9GV7 - chains A and B of the 5 polymer chains in the assembly; structure by X-ray diffraction, 1.86 A resolution.

[Chain A]
Protein: MHC class I antigen
Organism: Homo sapiens
UniProtKB: A0A5B8RNS7 (A0A5B8RNS7_HUMAN); residues 1-276 here correspond to UniProt positions 25-300 (UniProt number = residue number + 24)
Chain sequence (276 residues; row label = number of the first residue in the row):
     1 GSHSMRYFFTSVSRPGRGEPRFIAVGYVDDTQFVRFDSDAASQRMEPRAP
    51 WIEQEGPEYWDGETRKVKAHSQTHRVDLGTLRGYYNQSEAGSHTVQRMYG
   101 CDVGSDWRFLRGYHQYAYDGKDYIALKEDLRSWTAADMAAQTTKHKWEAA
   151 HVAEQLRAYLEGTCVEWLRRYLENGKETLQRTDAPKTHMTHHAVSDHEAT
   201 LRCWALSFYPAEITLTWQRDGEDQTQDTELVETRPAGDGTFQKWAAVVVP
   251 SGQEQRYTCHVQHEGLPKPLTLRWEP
Not modelled in the structure: 276
Disulfide bonds: Cys-101/Cys-164, Cys-203/Cys-259

[Chain B]
Protein: Beta-2-microglobulin
Organism: Homo sapiens
UniProtKB: P61769 (B2MG_HUMAN); residues 1-99 here correspond to UniProt positions 21-119 (UniProt number = residue number + 20)
Chain sequence (100 residues; each row starts with the number of its first residue; numbering starts at 0):
     0 MIQRTPKIQVYSRHPAENGKSNFLNCYVSGFHPSDIEVDLLKNGERIEKV
    50 EHSDLSFSKDWSFYLLYYTEFTPTEKDEYACRVNHVTLSQPKIVKWDRDM
Disulfide bonds: Cys-25/Cys-80
Differences from the reference sequence: initiating methionine (0)
UniProt features mapped onto this chain:
  - modified residue: Gln-2 (Pyrrolidone carboxylic acid)
  - glycosylation: Ile-1 (N-linked (Glc) (glycation) isoleucine), Lys-19 (N-linked (Glc) (glycation) lysine), Lys-41 (N-linked (Glc) (glycation) lysine), Lys-48 (N-linked (Glc) (glycation) lysine), Lys-58 (N-linked (Glc) (glycation) lysine), Lys-91 (N-linked (Glc) (glycation) lysine), Lys-94 (N-linked (Glc) (glycation) lysine)

[Interface between chain A and chain B]
Residue-residue contacts (54; chain A residue first):
  Phe-8(A) / Ser-55(B)
  Phe-8(A) / Phe-56(B)
  Phe-9(A) / Phe-56(B)
  Thr-10(A) / Phe-56(B)
  Thr-10(A) / Phe-62(B)
  Val-12(A) / Ser-33(B)
  Ile-23(A) / Leu-54(B)
  Val-25(A) / Asp-53(B)
  Val-25(A) / Leu-54(B)
  Val-25(A) / Ser-55(B)
  Tyr-27(A) / Ser-55(B)
  Tyr-27(A) / Tyr-63(B)  hydrogen bond
  Gln-32(A) / Asp-53(B)  hydrogen bond
  Arg-35(A) / Asp-53(B)  salt bridge
  Arg-48(A) / Asp-53(B)  salt bridge
  Gln-96(A) / His-31(B)  hydrogen bond
  Gln-96(A) / Phe-56(B)
  Gln-96(A) / Trp-60(B)  hydrogen bond (side chain-backbone)
  Gln-96(A) / Phe-62(B)
  Arg-97(A) / Phe-56(B)
  Gln-115(A) / Trp-60(B)
  Tyr-116(A) / Trp-60(B)
  Ala-117(A) / Trp-60(B)
  Asp-119(A) / Met-0(B)
  Asp-119(A) / Ile-1(B)  hydrogen bond (backbone-backbone)
  Asp-119(A) / His-31(B)
  Gly-120(A) / Ile-1(B)
  Gly-120(A) / His-31(B)
  Gly-120(A) / Trp-60(B)
  Lys-121(A) / Met-0(B)
  Lys-121(A) / Ile-1(B)
  Asp-122(A) / Trp-60(B)  hydrogen bond
  His-192(A) / Asp-98(B)
  Arg-202(A) / Asp-98(B)  hydrogen bond (side chain-backbone)
  Arg-202(A) / Met-99(B)
  Trp-204(A) / Asp-98(B)
  Trp-204(A) / Met-99(B)
  Val-231(A) / Gln-8(B)
  Glu-232(A) / Gln-8(B)  hydrogen bond (backbone-side chain)
  Arg-234(A) / Gln-8(B)  hydrogen bond
  Arg-234(A) / Tyr-10(B)
  Arg-234(A) / Met-99(B)  hydrogen bond (side chain-backbone)
  Pro-235(A) / Tyr-10(B)  hydrogen bond (backbone-side chain)
  Pro-235(A) / Asn-24(B)
  Pro-235(A) / Tyr-26(B)
  Ala-236(A) / Arg-12(B)  hydrogen bond (backbone-side chain)
  Ala-236(A) / Asn-24(B)  hydrogen bond (backbone-side chain)
  Gly-237(A) / Arg-12(B)
  Gly-237(A) / Leu-65(B)
  Asp-238(A) / Arg-12(B)
  Gln-242(A) / Tyr-10(B)
  Gln-242(A) / Ser-11(B)  hydrogen bond (side chain-backbone)
  Gln-242(A) / Arg-12(B)  hydrogen bond (side chain-backbone)
  Trp-244(A) / Met-99(B)  hydrogen bond (side chain-backbone)
Also at the interface, not in a pair above, chain A (36 interface residues in all): Ser-92, Thr-94, Met-98, Leu-206, Thr-233
Also at the interface, not in a pair above, chain B (22 interface residues in all): His-13, Pro-14

[Overview]
Chain A and chain B form an interface of 36 and 22 residues respectively; the contacts include 16 hydrogen
bonds and 2 salt bridges. Polar contacts include Arg-35(A)/Asp-53(B), Arg-48(A)/Asp-53(B) and
Tyr-27(A)/Tyr-63(B).
Chain A is MHC class I antigen and chain B is Beta-2-microglobulin, both from Homo sapiens; the structure,
Structure of reverse docking TCR in complex with peptide-HLA, was determined by X-ray diffraction (same
publication as 9GV6).
